PDB entry 3C23 | X-ray diffraction, 2.50 A resolution | chains A and B

[Chain A (and B)]
Protein: DNA integrity scanning protein disA
From: Thermotoga maritima
Notes: chain B of this document is another copy of the same molecule, construct and numbering; everything in this record applies to it too
UniProt: Q9WY43 (DISA_THEMA); residue numbers follow UniProt; this construct covers 1-357
Sequence (377 residues; numbered -19 to 357; the number before each row is that of its first residue; numbers below 1 keep their minus sign (Met-19 is residue -19)):
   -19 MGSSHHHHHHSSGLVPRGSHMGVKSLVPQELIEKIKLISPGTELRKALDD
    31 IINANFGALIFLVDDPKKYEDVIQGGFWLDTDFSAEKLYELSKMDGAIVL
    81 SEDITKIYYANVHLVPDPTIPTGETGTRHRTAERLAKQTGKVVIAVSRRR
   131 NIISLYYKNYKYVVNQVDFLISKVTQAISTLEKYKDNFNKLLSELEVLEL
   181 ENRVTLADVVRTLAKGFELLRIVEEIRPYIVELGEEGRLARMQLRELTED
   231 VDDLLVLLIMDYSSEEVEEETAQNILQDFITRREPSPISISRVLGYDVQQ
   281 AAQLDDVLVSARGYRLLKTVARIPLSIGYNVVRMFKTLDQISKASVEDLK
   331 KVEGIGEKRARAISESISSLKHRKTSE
Unresolved in the structure: -19 to 6, 356-357
Differences from the reference sequence: expression tag (-19 to 0)
Swiss-Prot annotation at these positions:
  - binding site (3',3'-c-di-AMP): Gly76, Leu94, Thr107, Thr111, Arg128
  - mutagenesis: Asp75 (D75N: Significant loss of c-di-AMP formation, still forms octamers), Thr107 to Thr111 (Significant loss of c-di-AMP formation), Arg108 to Arg110 (About 90% loss of c-di-AMP formation), Arg128 to Arg130 (2-fold increase in c-di-AMP formation), Arg130 (R130A: About 90% loss of c-di-AMP formation)
Small-molecule neighbours:
  - 3'-deoxyadenosine-5'-triphosphate (3AT), molecule 1: Leu39, Asp75, Gly76, Ala77, Val92, His93, Leu94, Gly106, Thr107, Arg108, His109, Thr111, Val126, Ser127, Arg128, Arg129, Arg130
  - 3'-deoxyadenosine-5'-triphosphate (3AT), molecule 2: Tyr69, Glu70, Lys73, Asp75, Thr107

[How chain A and chain B interact]
Pairs across the interface (46; chain A residue first):
  Asp30(A) - Arg130(B)  salt bridge
  Asn33(A) - Arg129(B)
  Asn33(A) - Arg130(B)
  Asn33(A) - Asn131(B)  hydrogen bond
  Ala34(A) - Arg129(B)
  Phe36(A) - Arg129(B)
  Glu66(A) - Thr105(B)
  Lys67(A) - Thr105(B)
  Tyr69(A) - Arg129(B)
  Tyr69(A) - Arg130(B)
  Glu70(A) - Thr105(B)
  Lys73(A) - Arg129(B)
  Ile151(A) - Ser152(B)
  Ile151(A) - Gln156(B)
  Ile158(A) - Lys163(B)
  Glu162(A) - Lys163(B)  salt bridge
  Glu216(A) - Phe149(B)
  Glu216(A) - Lys153(B)  salt bridge
  Arg218(A) - Glu205(B)  salt bridge
  Leu219(A) - Lys153(B)
  Leu219(A) - Gln156(B)
  Leu219(A) - Ala157(B)
  Leu219(A) - Thr160(B)
  Met222(A) - Thr160(B)
  Met222(A) - Tyr164(B)
  Met222(A) - Ile202(B)  hydrophobic
  Gln223(A) - Ser159(B)
  Gln223(A) - Thr160(B)
  Gln223(A) - Lys163(B)
  Glu226(A) - Tyr164(B)  hydrogen bond
  Glu226(A) - Asn167(B)  hydrogen bond
  Glu226(A) - Lys195(B)  salt bridge
  Glu229(A) - Lys195(B)  salt bridge
  Arg302(A) - Arg191(B)
  Lys338(A) - Asp285(B)
  Lys338(A) - Asp286(B)
  Lys338(A) - Leu288(B)
  Glu345(A) - Arg183(B)
  Ser346(A) - Arg183(B)
  Ser349(A) - Glu181(B)  hydrogen bond
  Ser349(A) - Arg183(B)
  His352(A) - Thr355(B)  hydrogen bond (side chain-backbone)
  Arg353(A) - Val177(B)
  Arg353(A) - Glu181(B)  salt bridge
  Arg353(A) - Lys354(B)
  Arg353(A) - Thr355(B)
Interface residues without a listed pair, chain A (29 interface residues in all): Val147, Thr155, Leu227
Interface residues without a listed pair, chain B (32 interface residues in all): Gly103, Glu104, Gly106, Ile132, Glu174, Asp188

[In short]
Chain A and chain B form an interface of 29 and 32 residues respectively, with 5 hydrogen bonds and 7 salt
bridges. Polar contacts include Asp30(A)-Arg130(B), Glu162(A)-Lys163(B) and Glu216(A)-Lys153(B). Bound to
chain A: 3'-deoxyadenosine-5'-triphosphate.
Chain A and chain B are both DNA integrity scanning protein disA (Thermotoga maritima); the structure,
Structure of a bacterial DNA damage sensor protein with non-reactive Ligand, was determined by X-ray
diffraction, deposited together with 3C1Y, 3C1Z and 3C21.
